4DAV - chains A and X of the 3 polymer chains in the assembly; structure by X-ray diffraction, 2.20 A resolution.

# Chain A
Molecule: Sugar fermentation stimulation protein homolog
From: Pyrococcus furiosus
UniProtKB: Q8U1K8 (SFSA_PYRFU); residue numbers follow UniProt; this construct covers 1-230
Chain sequence (231 residues; each row starts with the number of its first residue; numbering starts at 0):
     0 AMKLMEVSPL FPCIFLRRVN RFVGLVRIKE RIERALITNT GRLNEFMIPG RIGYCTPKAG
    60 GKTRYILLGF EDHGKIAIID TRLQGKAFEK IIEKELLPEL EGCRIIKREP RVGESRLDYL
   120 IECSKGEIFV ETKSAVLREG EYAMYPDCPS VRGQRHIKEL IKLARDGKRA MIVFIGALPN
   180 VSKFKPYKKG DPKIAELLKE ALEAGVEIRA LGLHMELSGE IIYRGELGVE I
Construct notes: expression tag (0); engineered mutation Ile120 (Leu in Q8U1K8)

# Chain X
Molecule: 12-nt DNA strand
Sequence (12 nucleotides; row label = number of the first residue in the row):
     1 CGCTGTCTCG CT

# How chain A and chain X interact
Contacting residue pairs - 17 pairs, chain A then chain X:
  Asn19(A) - DG2(X)  base contact
  Asn19(A) - DC3(X)  phosphate contact
  Arg20(A) - DG2(X)  hydrogen bond to the base
  Arg20(A) - DC3(X)  hydrogen bond to the base
  Phe21(A) - DC3(X)  base contact
  Phe21(A) - DT4(X)  stacking on the base
  Val22(A) - DT4(X)  phosphate contact
  Arg33(A) - DT4(X)  salt bridge to the phosphate
  Leu35(A) - DT4(X)  sugar contact
  Leu35(A) - DG5(X)  sugar contact
  Lys57(A) - DG5(X)  salt bridge to the phosphate
  Gly60(A) - DG5(X)  phosphate contact
  Lys61(A) - DT4(X)  salt bridge to the phosphate
  Lys61(A) - DG5(X)  hydrogen bond to the phosphate
  Thr62(A) - DT4(X)  phosphate contact
  Thr62(A) - DG5(X)  hydrogen bond to the phosphate
  Arg81(A) - DT6(X)  sugar contact
Interface residues without a listed pair, chain A (13 interface residues in all): Gly59, Arg115
Interface residues without a listed pair, chain X (6 interface residues in all): DT8

# Summary
Chain A and chain X form an interface of 13 and 6 residues respectively; the contacts include 4 hydrogen
bonds, 3 salt bridges and 1 aromatic stacking contact. Among the polar pairs are Arg20(A)-DG2(X),
Arg20(A)-DC3(X) and Lys61(A)-DG5(X).
Chain A is Sugar fermentation stimulation protein homolog (Pyrococcus furiosus) and chain X is a 12-nt DNA
strand; the structure, The structure of Pyrococcus Furiosus SfsA in complex with DNA, was determined by X-ray
diffraction.
